PDB entry 9FGC | electron microscopy, 3.40 A resolution | chains A and E of the 6 polymer chains in the assembly

[Chain A]
Protein: Gamma-aminobutyric acid receptor subunit alpha-1
Source organism: Homo sapiens
UniProt: P14867 (GBRA1_HUMAN); residues 1-429 here correspond to UniProt positions 28-456 (UniProt number = residue number + 27)
Sequence (464 residues; numbered -34 to 429; the number before each row is that of its first residue; numbers below 1 keep their minus sign (Met-34 is residue -34)):
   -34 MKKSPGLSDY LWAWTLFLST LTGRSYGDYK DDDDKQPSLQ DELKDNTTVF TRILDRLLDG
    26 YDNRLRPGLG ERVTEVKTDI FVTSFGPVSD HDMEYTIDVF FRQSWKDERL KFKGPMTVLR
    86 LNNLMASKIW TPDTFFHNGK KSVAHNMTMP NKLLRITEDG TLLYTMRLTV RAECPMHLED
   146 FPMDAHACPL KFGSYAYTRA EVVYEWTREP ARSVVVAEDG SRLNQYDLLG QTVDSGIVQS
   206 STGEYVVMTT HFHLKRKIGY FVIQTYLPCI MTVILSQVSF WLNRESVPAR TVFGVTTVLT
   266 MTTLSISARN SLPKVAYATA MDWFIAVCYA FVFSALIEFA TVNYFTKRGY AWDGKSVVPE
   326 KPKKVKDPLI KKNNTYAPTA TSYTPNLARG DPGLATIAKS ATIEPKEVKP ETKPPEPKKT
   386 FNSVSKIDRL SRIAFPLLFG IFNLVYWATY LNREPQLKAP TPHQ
Unresolved in the structure: -34 to 11, 313-385, 419-429
Disulfide bonds: Cys139-Cys153
Covalently attached groups: glycan linked to Asn111
Differences from the reference sequence: initiating methionine (-34); expression tag (-33 to 0)
Swiss-Prot annotation at these positions:
  - binding site (4-aminobutanoate): Arg67, Thr130
  - binding site (3alpha-hydroxy-5alpha-pregnan-11,20-dione): Trp246
  - glycosylation (N-linked (GlcNAc...) asparagine): Asn11, Asn111

[Chain E]
Protein: Gamma-aminobutyric acid receptor subunit beta-3
Source organism: Homo sapiens
UniProt: P28472 (GBRB3_HUMAN), isoform P28472-2; residues -24 to 448 here correspond to UniProt positions 1-473 (UniProt number = residue number + 25)
Sequence (473 residues; numbered -24 to 448; the number before each row is that of its first residue; numbers below 1 keep their minus sign (Met-24 is residue -24)):
   -24 MCSGLLELLL PIWLSWTLGT RGSEPRSVND PGNMSFVKET VDKLLKGYDI RLRPDFGGPP
    36 VCVGMNIDIA SIDMVSEVNM DYTLTMYFQQ YWRDKRLAYS GIPLNLTLDN RVADQLWVPD
    96 TYFLNDKKSF VHGVTVKNRM IRLHPDGTVL YGLRITTTAA CMMDLRRYPL DEQNCTLEIE
   156 SYGYTTDDIE FYWRGGDKAV TGVERIELPQ FSIVEHRLVS RNVVFATGAY PRLSLSFRLK
   216 RNIGYFILQT YMPSILITIL SWVSFWINYD ASAARVALGI TTVLTMTTIN THLRETLPKI
   276 PYVKAIDMYL MGCFVFVFLA LLEYAFVNYI FFGRGPQRQK KLAEKTAKAK NDRSKSESNR
   336 VDAHGNILLT SLEVHNEMNE VSGGIGDTRN SAISFDNSGI QYRKQSMPRE GHGRFLGDRS
   396 LPHKKTHLRR RSSQLKIKIP DLTDVNAIDR WSRIVFPFTF SLFNLVYWLY YVN
Unresolved in the structure: -24 to 7, 313-419, 448
Disulfide bonds: Cys136-Cys150
Covalently attached groups: N-acetylglucosamine (NAG) linked to Asn80; glycan linked to Asn149
Swiss-Prot annotation at these positions:
  - binding site (benzamidine): Asp95 to Tyr97, Glu155 to Tyr157, Phe200
  - binding site (4-aminobutanoate): Tyr97, Glu155, Tyr157, Thr202
  - binding site (histamine): Tyr97, Ser156, Tyr157, Thr202
  - glycosylation (N-linked (GlcNAc...) asparagine): Asn8, Asn80, Asn149

[Interface between chain A and chain E]
Pairs across the interface (87):
  Gly25(A) - Lys13(E)
  Asp27(A) - Lys13(E)
  Asn28(A) - Arg86(E)
  Arg29(A) - Val16(E)
  Arg29(A) - Asp17(E)  salt bridge
  Arg29(A) - Leu20(E)
  Arg29(A) - Leu83(E)
  Arg29(A) - Asp84(E)  hydrogen bond (backbone-backbone)
  Arg29(A) - Val87(E)
  Leu30(A) - Met9(E)  hydrophobic
  Arg31(A) - Met9(E)
  Glu36(A) - Met9(E)
  Arg74(A) - Met9(E)
  Ser92(A) - Arg86(E)  hydrogen bond (backbone-side chain)
  Asp98(A) - Val111(E)
  Thr99(A) - Val109(E)
  Thr99(A) - Thr110(E)  hydrogen bond (backbone-side chain)
  Phe100(A) - Tyr62(E)
  Phe100(A) - Val109(E)
  Phe100(A) - Asn113(E)
  Phe100(A) - Arg129(E)
  Phe101(A) - Arg129(E)  hydrogen bond (backbone-side chain)
  His102(A) - Tyr62(E)
  His102(A) - Arg129(E)  hydrogen bond (backbone-side chain)
  Gly104(A) - Arg129(E)  hydrogen bond (backbone-side chain)
  Lys105(A) - Asp48(E)  salt bridge
  Lys105(A) - His107(E)  hydrogen bond (backbone-side chain)
  Lys106(A) - Phe105(E)
  Ser107(A) - Val109(E)
  Met131(A) - Thr110(E)
  Leu133(A) - Thr110(E)
  Glu138(A) - Ser46(E)  hydrogen bond
  Tyr160(A) - Tyr62(E)  hydrophobic
  Tyr160(A) - Asn113(E)
  Tyr160(A) - Arg114(E)
  Tyr160(A) - Met115(E)
  Tyr160(A) - Gly127(E)
  Tyr160(A) - Leu128(E)  hydrogen bond (side chain-backbone)
  Tyr160(A) - Arg129(E)  hydrogen bond (side chain-backbone)
  Ala161(A) - Thr82(E)
  Ala161(A) - Met115(E)  hydrophobic
  Ala161(A) - Arg117(E)  hydrogen bond (backbone-side chain)
  Tyr162(A) - Thr82(E)
  Thr163(A) - Arg117(E)
  Glu166(A) - Thr82(E)
  Ser206(A) - Asn41(E)
  Ser206(A) - Gln64(E)
  Ser206(A) - Tyr66(E)
  Thr207(A) - Arg117(E)  hydrogen bond (backbone-side chain)
  Tyr210(A) - Arg117(E)  hydrogen bond
  Pro253(A) - Ala249(E)  hydrophobic
  Thr256(A) - Ala249(E)
  Thr256(A) - Leu253(E)
  Val257(A) - Ala252(E)  hydrophobic
  Val260(A) - Leu253(E)  hydrophobic
  Val260(A) - Thr256(E)
  Val263(A) - Ile232(E)  hydrophobic
  Val263(A) - Leu235(E)  hydrophobic
  Leu264(A) - Leu259(E)  hydrophobic
  Leu264(A) - Thr260(E)
  Leu264(A) - Thr263(E)
  Thr267(A) - Thr260(E)
  Thr267(A) - Ile264(E)
  Ile271(A) - His267(E)
  Arg274(A) - Tyr220(E)
  Asn275(A) - Thr271(E)  hydrogen bond
  Lys279(A) - Gln185(E)  hydrogen bond (backbone-side chain)
  Lys279(A) - Thr271(E)
  Val280(A) - Tyr220(E)
  Ala281(A) - Pro184(E)
  Ala281(A) - Gln185(E)
  Ala281(A) - Asn217(E)
  Ala281(A) - Gly219(E)  hydrogen bond (backbone-backbone)
  Ala281(A) - Tyr220(E)  hydrogen bond (backbone-backbone)
  Tyr282(A) - Pro184(E)
  Ala283(A) - Leu223(E)  hydrophobic
  Asp287(A) - Leu223(E)
  Trp288(A) - Leu223(E)  hydrophobic
  Tyr294(A) - Leu231(E)  hydrophobic
  Tyr294(A) - Ile232(E)
  Phe298(A) - Leu231(E)
  Phe298(A) - Ile234(E)  hydrophobic
  Phe298(A) - Leu235(E)  hydrophobic
  Leu301(A) - Leu235(E)  hydrophobic
  Ala305(A) - Val238(E)  hydrophobic
  Tyr309(A) - Trp241(E)
  Tyr309(A) - Arg428(E)
Interface residues without a listed pair, chain A (65 interface residues in all): Leu34, Gly35, Asp57, Met58, Trp95, Pro97, Asn103, Val108, Ala109, Val252, Ser270, Ala291, Ile302, Asn308
Interface residues without a listed pair, chain E (63 interface residues in all): Asn8, Val12, Met49, Leu79, Asn80, Gln90, Leu125, Ile218, Gln224, Pro228, Ile242, Ala248

[In short]
The interface between chain A and chain E involves 65 residues on one side and 63 on the other, with 17
hydrogen bonds and 2 salt bridges. Polar pairs include Arg29(A)-Asp17(E), Lys105(A)-Asp48(E) and
Ser92(A)-Arg86(E). Covalently linked N-acetylglucosamine: at Asn111(A). Covalently linked N-acetylglucosamine:
at Asn80(E).
Chain A is Gamma-aminobutyric acid receptor subunit alpha-1 and chain E is Gamma-aminobutyric acid receptor
subunit beta-3, both from Homo sapiens; the structure, Cryo-EM structure of the full-length alpha1beta3gamma2
GABA(A) receptor in SMALPs bound to one PIP2 molecule at ..., was determined by electron microscopy.
